Entry 8GXU (electron microscopy, 2.50 A resolution); this record covers chains D and G of the 12 polymer chains in the assembly.

[Chain D]
Name: V-type ATP synthase beta chain
Organism: Thermus thermophilus HB8
UniProtKB: Q56404 (VATB_THET8); numbering as in UniProt (aligned over 1-478)
Sequence (478 residues; numbered 1 to 478; the number before each row is that of its first residue):
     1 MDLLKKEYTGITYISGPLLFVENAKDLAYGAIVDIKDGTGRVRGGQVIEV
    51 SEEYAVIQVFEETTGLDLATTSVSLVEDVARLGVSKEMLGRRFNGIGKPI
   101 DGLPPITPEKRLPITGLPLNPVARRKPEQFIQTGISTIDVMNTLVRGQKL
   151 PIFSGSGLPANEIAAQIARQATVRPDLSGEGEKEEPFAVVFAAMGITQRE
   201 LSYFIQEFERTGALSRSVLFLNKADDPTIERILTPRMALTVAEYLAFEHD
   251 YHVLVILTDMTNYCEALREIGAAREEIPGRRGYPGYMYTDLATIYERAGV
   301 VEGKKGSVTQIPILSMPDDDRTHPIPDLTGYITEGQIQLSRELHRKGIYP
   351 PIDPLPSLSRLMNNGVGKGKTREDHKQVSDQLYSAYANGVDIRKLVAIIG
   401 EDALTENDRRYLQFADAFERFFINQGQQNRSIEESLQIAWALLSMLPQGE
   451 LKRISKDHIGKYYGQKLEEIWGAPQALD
Unresolved in the structure: 1-4, 475-478

[Chain G]
Name: V-type ATP synthase subunit D
Organism: Thermus thermophilus HB8
UniProtKB: O87880 (VATD_THET8); numbering as in UniProt (aligned over 1-223)
Sequence (223 residues; numbered 1 to 223; the number before each row is that of its first residue):
     1 MSQVSPTRMNLLQRRGQLRLAQKGVDLLKKKRDALVAEFFGLVREAMEAR
    51 KALDQAAKEAYAALLLAQAFDGPEVVAGAALGVPPLEGVEAEVENVWGSK
   101 VPRLKATFPDGALLSPVGTPAYTLEASRAFRRYAEALIRVANTETRLKKI
   151 GEEIKKTTRRVNALEQVVIPGIRAQIRFIQQVLEQREREDTFRLKRIKGK
   201 IEAREAEEEGGRPNPQVEIGAGL
Unresolved in the structure: 1-3, 210-223

[Chain D / chain G interface]
Contacting residue pairs (18):
  Ile-277(D) with Thr-191(G)
  Gly-279(D) with Glu-187(G)
  Arg-280(D) with Glu-187(G)
  Arg-281(D) with Arg-8(G); Glu-187(G), hydrogen bond (backbone-side chain)
  Gly-282(D) with Glu-187(G)
  Asp-318(D) with Leu-12(G)
  Asp-320(D) with Arg-15(G), salt bridge
  Thr-322(D) with Arg-15(G), hydrogen bond
  Asp-391(D) with Lys-30(G), salt bridge
  Lys-394(D) with Lys-23(G); Leu-27(G)
  Leu-395(D) with Leu-27(G), hydrophobic; Lys-30(G); Lys-31(G)
  Ile-398(D) with Leu-27(G), hydrophobic; Lys-31(G)
  Ile-399(D) with Lys-31(G)
Also at the interface, not in a pair above, chain D (14 interface residues in all): Ala-403
Also at the interface, not in a pair above, chain G (13 interface residues in all): Ala-34, Trp-97, Leu-194, Lys-195

[Overview]
14 residues of chain D and 13 residues of chain G are in contact, with 2 hydrogen bonds and 2 salt bridges.
Polar contacts include Asp-320(D)/Arg-15(G), Asp-391(D)/Lys-30(G) and Arg-281(D)/Glu-187(G).
Chain D is V-type ATP synthase beta chain and chain G is V-type ATP synthase subunit D, both from Thermus
thermophilus HB8; the structure, 1 ATP-bound V1EG of V/A-ATPase from Thermus thermophilus, was determined by
electron microscopy (same publication as 8GXW, 8GXX, 8GXY and 8GXZ).
